3UKI - chains A and B; structure by X-ray diffraction, 4.15 A resolution (low resolution: residue-level contacts below are approximate; hydrogen-bond / salt-bridge calls are withheld).

== Chain A (and B) ==
Molecule: OxyR
Source organism: Porphyromonas gingivalis
Notes: fragment: Regulatory domain; chain B of this document is another copy of the same molecule, construct and numbering; everything in this record applies to it too
Reference sequence: Q20K61 (Q20K61_PORGN); numbering as in UniProt (aligned over 90-308)
Sequence (223 residues; each row starts with the number of its first residue):
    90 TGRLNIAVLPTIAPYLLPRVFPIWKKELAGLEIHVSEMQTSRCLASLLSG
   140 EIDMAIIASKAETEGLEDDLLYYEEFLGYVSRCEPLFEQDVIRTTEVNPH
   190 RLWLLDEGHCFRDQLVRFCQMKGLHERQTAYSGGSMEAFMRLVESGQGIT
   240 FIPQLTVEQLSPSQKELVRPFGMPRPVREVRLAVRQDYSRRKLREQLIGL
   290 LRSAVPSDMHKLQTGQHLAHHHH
Disordered / not traced: 90, 209-218, 308-312 (chain B: 90-91, 195-196, 209-218, 308-312)
Sequence notes: expression tag (309-312)

== Interface between chain A and chain B ==
Residue-residue contacts - 45 pairs, chain A then chain B:
  A102(A) - Y220(B)
  P103(A) - A227(B)
  Y104(A) - E226(B)
  L106(A) - Y220(B)
  P107(A) - L231(B)
  F110(A) - Q236(B)
  P111(A) - Q236(B)
  I122(A) - A219(B)
  H123(A) - A219(B)
  H123(A) - Y220(B)
  H123(A) - S221(B)
  V124(A) - A219(B)
  V124(A) - Y220(B)
  V124(A) - S221(B)
  S125(A) - S221(B)
  E126(A) - S221(B)
  E126(A) - G222(B)
  A219(A) - H123(B)
  A219(A) - V124(B)
  Y220(A) - A102(B)
  Y220(A) - L106(B)
  Y220(A) - V124(B)
  Y220(A) - E126(B)
  S221(A) - V124(B)
  S221(A) - S125(B)
  S221(A) - E126(B)
  G222(A) - E126(B)
  S224(A) - E126(B)
  E226(A) - S224(B)
  E226(A) - M225(B)
  E226(A) - E226(B)
  A227(A) - P103(B)
  A227(A) - E126(B)
  R230(A) - P103(B)
  R230(A) - E226(B)
  R230(A) - R230(B)
  L231(A) - P107(B)
  L231(A) - F110(B)
  S234(A) - P107(B)
  Q236(A) - P107(B)
  Q236(A) - F110(B)
  Q236(A) - P111(B)
  Q248(A) - E226(B)
  Q248(A) - R230(B)
  S250(A) - S250(B)
Interface residues without a listed pair, chain A (28 interface residues in all): W192, M225, S252
Interface residues without a listed pair, chain B (25 interface residues in all): I122, M229, S252

== Overview ==
28 residues of chain A and 25 residues of chain B are in contact.
Chain A and chain B are both OxyR (Porphyromonas gingivalis); the structure, Crystal structure of reduced OxyR
from Porphyromonas gingivalis, was determined by X-ray diffraction, deposited together with 3T22 and 3HO7.
